Entry 3RFZ (X-ray diffraction, 2.80 A resolution); this record covers chains A and C of the 3 polymer chains in the assembly.

== Chain A ==
Name: Type 1 fimbrial adhesin
Organism: Escherichia coli
UniProt: Q5D223 (Q5D223_ECOLX); residues 1-279 here correspond to UniProt positions 22-300 (UniProt number = residue number + 21)
Sequence (279 residues; row label = number of the first residue in the row):
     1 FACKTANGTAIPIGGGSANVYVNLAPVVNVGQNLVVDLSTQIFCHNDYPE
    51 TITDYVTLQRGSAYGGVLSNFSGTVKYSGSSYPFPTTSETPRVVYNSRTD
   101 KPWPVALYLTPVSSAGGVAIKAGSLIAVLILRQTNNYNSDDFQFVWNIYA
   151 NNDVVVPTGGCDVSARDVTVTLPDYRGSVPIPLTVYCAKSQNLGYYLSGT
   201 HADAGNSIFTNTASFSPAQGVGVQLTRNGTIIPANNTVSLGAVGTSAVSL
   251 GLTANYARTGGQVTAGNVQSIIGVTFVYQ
Disulfides: Cys-3/Cys-44, Cys-161/Cys-187

== Chain C ==
Name: Chaperone protein fimC
Organism: Escherichia coli
UniProt: P59590 (FIMC_ECOL6); residues 1-205 here correspond to UniProt positions 37-241 (UniProt number = residue number + 36)
Sequence (211 residues; row label = number of the first residue in the row):
     1 GVALGATRVIYPAGQKQVQLAVTNNDENSTYLIQSWVENADGVKDGRFIV
    51 TPPLFAMKGKKENTLRILDATNNQLPQDRESLFWMNVKAIPSMDKSKLTE
   101 NTLQLAIISRIKLYYRPAKLALPPDQAAEKLRFRRSANSLTLINPTPYYL
   151 TVTELNAGTRVLENALVPPMGESAVKLPSDAGSNITYRTINDYGALTPKM
   201 TGVMEHHHHHH
Disordered / not traced: 179-182, 206-211
Differences from the reference sequence: expression tag (206-211)

== Chain A / chain C interface ==
Residue-residue contacts (75; chain A residue first):
  Val-27(A) / Tyr-193(C)  hydrophobic
  Val-155(A) / Tyr-193(C)  hydrophobic
  Pro-157(A) / Tyr-193(C)
  Thr-158(A) / Gly-5(C)
  Thr-158(A) / Ala-6(C)
  Thr-158(A) / Thr-7(C)
  Thr-158(A) / Tyr-193(C)  hydrogen bond (backbone-backbone)
  Thr-158(A) / Gly-194(C)  hydrogen bond (side chain-backbone)
  Gly-159(A) / Leu-4(C)
  Gly-159(A) / Gly-5(C)
  Gly-159(A) / Thr-7(C)
  Gly-160(A) / Leu-4(C)  hydrogen bond (backbone-backbone)
  Cys-161(A) / Ala-3(C)
  Asp-162(A) / Gly-1(C)  hydrogen bond (side chain-backbone)
  Asp-162(A) / Val-2(C)
  Asp-162(A) / Ala-3(C)
  Asp-162(A) / Asn-25(C)  hydrogen bond
  Val-163(A) / Gly-1(C)
  Val-163(A) / Ile-107(C)  hydrophobic
  Ala-165(A) / Asp-26(C)
  Ala-165(A) / Tyr-31(C)
  Val-168(A) / Ser-29(C)
  Val-168(A) / Pro-91(C)  hydrophobic
  Thr-169(A) / Thr-102(C)
  Thr-169(A) / Leu-103(C)
  Thr-169(A) / Gln-104(C)  hydrogen bond
  Val-170(A) / Thr-102(C)
  Val-170(A) / Leu-103(C)  hydrogen bond (backbone-backbone)
  Thr-171(A) / Asn-101(C)
  Leu-172(A) / Asn-101(C)  hydrogen bond (backbone-backbone)
  Ile-181(A) / Leu-103(C)  hydrophobic
  Ile-181(A) / Leu-105(C)  hydrophobic
  Gln-191(A) / Thr-7(C)
  Asn-192(A) / Thr-153(C)
  Tyr-196(A) / Arg-110(C)
  Phe-215(A) / Leu-98(C)  hydrophobic
  Tyr-256(A) / Asn-101(C)  hydrogen bond
  Asn-267(A) / Leu-98(C)
  Asn-267(A) / Thr-99(C)
  Asn-267(A) / Glu-100(C)  hydrogen bond (side chain-backbone)
  Asn-267(A) / Asn-101(C)
  Val-268(A) / Asn-101(C)  hydrogen bond (backbone-side chain)
  Val-268(A) / Thr-102(C)  hydrogen bond (backbone-backbone)
  Gln-269(A) / Lys-97(C)
  Gln-269(A) / Leu-98(C)  hydrogen bond (side chain-backbone)
  Gln-269(A) / Glu-100(C)  hydrogen bond (side chain-backbone)
  Gln-269(A) / Thr-102(C)
  Ser-270(A) / Thr-102(C)  hydrogen bond (backbone-backbone)
  Ser-270(A) / Leu-103(C)
  Ser-270(A) / Gln-104(C)  hydrogen bond (backbone-backbone)
  Ile-271(A) / Met-93(C)  hydrophobic
  Ile-271(A) / Gln-104(C)
  Ile-272(A) / Leu-103(C)  hydrophobic
  Ile-272(A) / Gln-104(C)  hydrogen bond (backbone-backbone)
  Ile-272(A) / Leu-105(C)
  Ile-272(A) / Ala-106(C)  hydrogen bond (backbone-backbone)
  Gly-273(A) / Ala-106(C)
  Val-274(A) / Leu-105(C)  hydrophobic
  Val-274(A) / Ala-106(C)  hydrogen bond (backbone-backbone)
  Val-274(A) / Ile-107(C)
  Val-274(A) / Ile-108(C)  hydrogen bond (backbone-backbone)
  Thr-275(A) / Ile-108(C)
  Phe-276(A) / Ile-107(C)  hydrophobic
  Phe-276(A) / Ile-108(C)  hydrogen bond (backbone-backbone)
  Phe-276(A) / Ser-109(C)
  Phe-276(A) / Arg-110(C)  hydrogen bond (backbone-backbone)
  Val-277(A) / Arg-110(C)
  Tyr-278(A) / Arg-110(C)  hydrogen bond (backbone-backbone)
  Tyr-278(A) / Ile-111(C)  hydrophobic
  Gln-279(A) / Arg-8(C)  hydrogen bond (backbone-side chain)
  Gln-279(A) / Lys-112(C)  hydrogen bond (backbone-side chain)
  Gln-279(A) / Thr-151(C)
  Gln-279(A) / Thr-153(C)
  Gln-279(A) / Asn-164(C)  hydrogen bond
  Gln-279(A) / Ile-190(C)
Also at the interface, not in a pair above, chain A (42 interface residues in all): Gly-117, Leu-183, Tyr-186, Lys-189, Ser-198, Val-223, Leu-225, Ala-254
Also at the interface, not in a pair above, chain C (39 interface residues in all): Trp-84, Ser-92, Ala-195

== Summary ==
Chain A and chain C form an interface of 42 and 39 residues respectively, with 26 hydrogen bonds. Polar
contacts include Thr-158(A)/Gly-194(C), Asp-162(A)/Gly-1(C) and Asp-162(A)/Asn-25(C).
Chain A is Type 1 fimbrial adhesin and chain C is Chaperone protein fimC, both from Escherichia coli; the
structure, Crystal structure of the FimD usher bound to its cognate FimC:FimH substrate, was determined by
X-ray diffraction, deposited together with 3OHN.
